4UQ6 - chains B and D of the 4 polymer chains in the assembly; structure by electron microscopy, 12.80 A resolution (very low resolution: no residue pairs are listed; an interface is given only as per-side residue counts).

# Chain B (and D)
Molecule: Glutamate receptor 2
Organism: Rattus norvegicus
Notes: chain D of this document is another copy of the same molecule, construct and numbering; everything in this record applies to it too
UniProtKB: P19491 (GRIA2_RAT); the construct lacks a stretch of the UniProt sequence, so the offset changes along the chain: 7-385 = UniProt 22-400; 386-826 = UniProt 407-847
Chain sequence (826 residues; numbered 7 to 826 plus 6 insertion-coded residues; the number before each row is that of its first residue; a row labelled like 385A-385F holds insertion residues (385A, then the next letters in order)):
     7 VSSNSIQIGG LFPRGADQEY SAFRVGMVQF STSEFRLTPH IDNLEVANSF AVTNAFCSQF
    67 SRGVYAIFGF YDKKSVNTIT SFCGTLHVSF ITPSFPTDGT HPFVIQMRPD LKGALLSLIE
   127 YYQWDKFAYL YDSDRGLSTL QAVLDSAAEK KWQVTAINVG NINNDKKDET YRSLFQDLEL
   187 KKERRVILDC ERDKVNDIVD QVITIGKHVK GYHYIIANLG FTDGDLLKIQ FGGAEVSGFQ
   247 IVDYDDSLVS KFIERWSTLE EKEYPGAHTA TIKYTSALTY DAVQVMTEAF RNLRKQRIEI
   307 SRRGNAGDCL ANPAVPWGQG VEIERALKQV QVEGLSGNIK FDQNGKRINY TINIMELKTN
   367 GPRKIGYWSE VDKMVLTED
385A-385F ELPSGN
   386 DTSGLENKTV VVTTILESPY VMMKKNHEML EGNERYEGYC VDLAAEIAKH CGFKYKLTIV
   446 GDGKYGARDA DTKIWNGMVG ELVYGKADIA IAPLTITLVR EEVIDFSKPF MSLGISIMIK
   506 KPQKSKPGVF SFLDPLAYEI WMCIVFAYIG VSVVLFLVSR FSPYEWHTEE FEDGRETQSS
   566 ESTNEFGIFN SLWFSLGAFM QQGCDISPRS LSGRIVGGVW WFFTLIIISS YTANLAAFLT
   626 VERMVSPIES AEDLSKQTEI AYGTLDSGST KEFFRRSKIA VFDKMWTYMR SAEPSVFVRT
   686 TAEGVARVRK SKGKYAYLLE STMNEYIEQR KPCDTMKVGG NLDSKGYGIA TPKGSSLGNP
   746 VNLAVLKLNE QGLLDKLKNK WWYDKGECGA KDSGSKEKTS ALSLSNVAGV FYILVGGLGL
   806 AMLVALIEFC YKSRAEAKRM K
Disordered / not traced: 7-9, 385A-385F, 386-392, 507-631, 774-826
Differences from the reference sequence: conflict Glu241 (Asn256 in P19491), Leu382 (Val397 in P19491), Glu384 (Leu399 in P19491), Asp385 (Thr400 in P19491); variant Asn744 (Thr765 in P19491), Asn754 (Ser775 in P19491), Leu758 (Val779 in P19491)
Cystine bridges: Cys63-Cys315, Cys718-Cys773
Swiss-Prot annotation at these positions:
  - binding site (L-glutamate): Pro478, Thr480, Arg485, Ser654, Thr655, Glu705
  - site: Arg453 (Interaction with the cone snail toxin Con-ikot-ikot), Ile633 (Crucial to convey clamshell closure to channel opening), Arg660 (Interaction with the cone snail toxin Con-ikot-ikot), Lys752 (Interaction with the cone snail toxin Con-ikot-ikot)
  - modified residue (Phosphoserine): Ser662, Ser696
  - lipidation (S-palmitoyl cysteine): Cys589, Cys815
  - glycosylation (N-linked (GlcNAc...) asparagine): Asn355, Asn385F, Asn392

# How chain B and chain D interact
At this resolution (13 A) residue pairs are not listed: 8 residues of chain B and 8 of chain D lie at the interface.

# Overview
Chain B and chain D each contribute 8 residues to their interface. UniProt lists 6 L-glutamate-binding
residues on chain B.
Chain B and chain D are both Glutamate receptor 2 (Rattus norvegicus); the structure, Electron density map of
GluA2em in complex with LY451646 and glutamate, was determined by electron microscopy together with 4UQJ, 4UQK
and 4UQQ from the same study.
